3R7B - chains B and D of the 5 polymer chains in the assembly; structure by X-ray diffraction, 1.80 A resolution.

# Chain B (and D)
Name: Caspase-2 subunit p12
From: Homo sapiens
Notes: EC 3.4.22.55; chain D of this document is another copy of the same molecule, construct and numbering; everything in this record applies to it too
UniProtKB: P42575 (CASP2_HUMAN); numbering as in UniProt (aligned over 349-452)
Chain sequence (112 residues; numbered 349 to 460; the number before each row is that of its first residue):
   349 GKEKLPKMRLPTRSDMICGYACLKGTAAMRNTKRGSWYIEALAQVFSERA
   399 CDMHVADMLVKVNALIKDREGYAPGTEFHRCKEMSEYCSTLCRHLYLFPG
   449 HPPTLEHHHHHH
Disordered / not traced: 349-354, 424-425, 452-460 (chain D: 349-355, 452-460)
Differences from the reference sequence: expression tag (453-460)
What the authors report for this chain:
  - conformationally variable residues: Y420
  - binding site for Peptide Inhibitor (ACE)DVAD-CHO: T380
  - mutagenesis - T380A, Y420A: decreased catalytic activity on Ac-VDVAD-AFC
  - mutagenesis - T380A/Y420A: abolished catalytic activity on pentapeptide substrate

# How chain B and chain D interact
Inter-chain disulfides: C436(B)-C436(D)
Contacting residue pairs (69; chain B residue first):
  K355(B) - R428(D)
  M356(B) - D416(D)
  R357(B) - R428(D)
  R357(B) - K430(D)  hydrogen bond (backbone-side chain)
  L358(B) - K415(D)
  L358(B) - K430(D)
  P359(B) - K415(D)
  P359(B) - K430(D)
  P359(B) - E431(D)
  R361(B) - L371(D)
  R361(B) - M432(D)
  S362(B) - K415(D)
  S362(B) - M432(D)
  D363(B) - K415(D)  salt bridge
  L371(B) - R361(D)
  L371(B) - T438(D)
  H402(B) - D405(D)  salt bridge
  A404(B) - Y435(D)
  D405(B) - H402(D)  salt bridge
  D405(B) - H442(D)  salt bridge
  V408(B) - L439(D)
  V408(B) - C440(D)
  V408(B) - R441(D)
  N411(B) - S437(D)  hydrogen bond (side chain-backbone)
  N411(B) - T438(D)
  N411(B) - L439(D)  hydrogen bond (side chain-backbone)
  N411(B) - C440(D)
  A412(B) - C440(D)
  K415(B) - L358(D)
  K415(B) - P359(D)
  K415(B) - S362(D)
  K415(B) - D363(D)  salt bridge
  K415(B) - C440(D)
  R428(B) - R357(D)
  K430(B) - R357(D)  hydrogen bond (side chain-backbone)
  K430(B) - L358(D)
  K430(B) - P359(D)
  E431(B) - P359(D)
  M432(B) - P359(D)  hydrophobic
  M432(B) - R361(D)
  M432(B) - T438(D)
  M432(B) - C440(D)  hydrophobic
  S433(B) - T438(D)
  E434(B) - S437(D)
  E434(B) - T438(D)
  Y435(B) - A404(D)
  Y435(B) - Y435(D)  hydrogen bond
  Y435(B) - C436(D)
  Y435(B) - S437(D)  hydrogen bond (backbone-backbone)
  C436(B) - E434(D)
  C436(B) - Y435(D)
  C436(B) - C436(D)  disulfide
  S437(B) - N411(D)  hydrogen bond (backbone-side chain)
  S437(B) - E434(D)
  S437(B) - Y435(D)  hydrogen bond (backbone-backbone)
  T438(B) - L371(D)
  T438(B) - N411(D)
  T438(B) - M432(D)
  T438(B) - S433(D)
  T438(B) - E434(D)
  L439(B) - V408(D)
  L439(B) - N411(D)  hydrogen bond (backbone-side chain)
  C440(B) - V408(D)
  C440(B) - N411(D)
  C440(B) - A412(D)
  C440(B) - K415(D)
  C440(B) - M432(D)  hydrophobic
  R441(B) - V408(D)
  H442(B) - D405(D)
Other interface residues (no listed pair), chain D (31 interface residues in all): M401, E418

# In short
The interface between chain B and chain D involves 30 residues on one side and 31 on the other; the contacts
include 1 disulfide bond, 9 hydrogen bonds and 5 salt bridges. Polar contacts include D363(B)-K415(D),
H402(B)-D405(D) and D405(B)-H442(D). From the paper: a binding site for Peptide Inhibitor (ACE)DVAD-CHO at
T380(B); T380A and Y420A of chain B reduce catalytic activity on Ac-VDVAD-AFC.
Both chains are Caspase-2 subunit p12 (Homo sapiens). Entry 3R7B (Caspase-2 bound to one copy of Ac-DVAD-CHO)
was determined by X-ray diffraction, deposited together with 3R5J, 3R6G, 3R6L, 3R7N and 3R7S.
